PDB entry 3S1Q | X-ray diffraction, 3.30 A resolution | chains B and C of the 12 polymer chains in the assembly

# Chain B
Molecule: DNA-directed RNA polymerase II subunit RPB2
From: Saccharomyces cerevisiae
Notes: EC 2.7.7.6
UniProtKB: P08518 (RPB2_YEAST); residues 1-1224 here = UniProt positions 1-1224
Chain sequence (1224 residues; numbered 1 to 1224; the number before each row is that of its first residue):
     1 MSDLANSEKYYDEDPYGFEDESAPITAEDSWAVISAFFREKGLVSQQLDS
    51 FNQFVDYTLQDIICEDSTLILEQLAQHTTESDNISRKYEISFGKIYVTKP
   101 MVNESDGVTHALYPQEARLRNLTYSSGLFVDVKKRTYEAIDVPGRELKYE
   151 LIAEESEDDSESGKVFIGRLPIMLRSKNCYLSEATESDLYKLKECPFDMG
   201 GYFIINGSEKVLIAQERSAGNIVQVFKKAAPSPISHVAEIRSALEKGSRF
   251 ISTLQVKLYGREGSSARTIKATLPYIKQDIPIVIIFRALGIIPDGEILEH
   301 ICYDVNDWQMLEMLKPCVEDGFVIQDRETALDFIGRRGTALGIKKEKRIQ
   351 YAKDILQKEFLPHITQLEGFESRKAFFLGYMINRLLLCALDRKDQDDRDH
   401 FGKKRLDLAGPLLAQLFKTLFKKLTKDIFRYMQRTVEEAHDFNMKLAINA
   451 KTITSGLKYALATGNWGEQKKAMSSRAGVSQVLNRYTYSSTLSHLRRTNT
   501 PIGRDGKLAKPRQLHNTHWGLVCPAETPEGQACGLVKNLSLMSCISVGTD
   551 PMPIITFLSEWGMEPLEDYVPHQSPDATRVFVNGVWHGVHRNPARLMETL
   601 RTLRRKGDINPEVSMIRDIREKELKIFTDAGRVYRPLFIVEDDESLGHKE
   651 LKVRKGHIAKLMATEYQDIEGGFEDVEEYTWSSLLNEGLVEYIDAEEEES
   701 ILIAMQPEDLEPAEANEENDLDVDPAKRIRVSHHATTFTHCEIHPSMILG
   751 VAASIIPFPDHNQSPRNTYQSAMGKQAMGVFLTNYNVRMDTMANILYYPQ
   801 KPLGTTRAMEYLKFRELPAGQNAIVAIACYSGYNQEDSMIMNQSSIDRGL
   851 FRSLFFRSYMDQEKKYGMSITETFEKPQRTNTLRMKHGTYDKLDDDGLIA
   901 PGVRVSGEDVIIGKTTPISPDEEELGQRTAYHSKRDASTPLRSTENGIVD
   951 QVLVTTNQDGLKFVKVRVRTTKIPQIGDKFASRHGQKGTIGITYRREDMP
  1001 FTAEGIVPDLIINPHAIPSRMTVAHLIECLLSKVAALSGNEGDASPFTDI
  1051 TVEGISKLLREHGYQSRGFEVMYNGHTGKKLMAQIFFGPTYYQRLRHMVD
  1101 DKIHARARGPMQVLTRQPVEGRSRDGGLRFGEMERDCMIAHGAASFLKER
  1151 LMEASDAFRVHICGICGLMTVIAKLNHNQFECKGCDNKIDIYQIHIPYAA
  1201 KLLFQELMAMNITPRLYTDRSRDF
Not modelled in the structure: 1-19, 71-88, 142-163, 336-344, 438-445, 503-508, 669-677, 716-721, 920-932
Bound ions: Zn2+: Cys1163, Cys1166, Cys1182, Cys1185
Residues lining bound ligands: ATP (adenosine-5'-triphosphate): Arg766, Asp837, Lys987, Arg1020

# Chain C
Molecule: DNA-directed RNA polymerase II subunit RPB3
From: Saccharomyces cerevisiae
UniProtKB: P16370 (RPB3_YEAST); numbering as in UniProt (aligned over 1-318)
Chain sequence (318 residues; numbered 1 to 318; the number before each row is that of its first residue):
     1 MSEEGPQVKIREASKDNVDFILSNVDLAMANSLRRVMIAEIPTLAIDSVE
    51 VETNTTVLADEFIAHRLGLIPLQSMDIEQLEYSRDCFCEDHCDKCSVVLT
   101 LQAFGESESTTNVYSKDLVIVSNLMGRNIGHPIIQDKEGNGVLICKLRKG
   151 QELKLTCVAKKGIAKEHAKWGPAAAIEFEYDPWNKLKHTDYWYEQDSAKE
   201 WPQSKNCEYEDPPNEGDPFDYKAQADTFYMNVESVGSIPVDQVVVRGIDT
   251 LQKKVASILLALTQMDQDKVNFASGDNNTASNMLGSNEDVMMTGAEQDPY
   301 SNASQMGNTGSGGYDNAW
Not modelled in the structure: 1-2, 269-318
Bound ions: Zn2+: Cys86, Cys88, Cys92, Cys95
Curated features (UniProtKB/Swiss-Prot):
  - binding site (Zn(2+)): Cys86, Cys88, Cys92, Cys95
  - modified residue: Ser2 (N-acetylserine)
  - natural variant: Ala30 (A30D: In mutant RPB3-1)
  - mutagenesis: Lys9 (K9E: Transcript termination readthrough)

# Chain B / chain C interface
Contacting residue pairs - 81 pairs, chain B then chain C:
  Asn786(B) with Val57(C)
  Tyr797(B) with Glu61(C); Phe62(C), hydrophobic
  Tyr798(B) with Phe62(C), hydrophobic; His65(C); Arg66(C), hydrogen bond
  Ser844(B) with Ala168(C)
  Asp847(B) with His65(C); His167(C), hydrogen bond (backbone-side chain); Ala168(C), hydrogen bond (side chain-backbone)
  Arg848(B) with His65(C); Ala168(C)
  Gly849(B) with His65(C)
  Arg852(B) with His65(C), hydrogen bond; His167(C)
  Leu854(B) with Ala59(C), hydrophobic
  Arg969(B) with Ala59(C); Asp60(C), salt bridge; Glu61(C), salt bridge
  Thr971(B) with Glu61(C), hydrogen bond
  Arg995(B) with Lys165(C)
  Arg996(B) with Ile38(C); Ala173(C); Ala174(C), hydrogen bond (side chain-backbone)
  Glu997(B) with Arg34(C), hydrogen bond (backbone-side chain); Arg35(C); Ile38(C); Ala39(C)
  Asp998(B) with Arg35(C), salt bridge
  Phe1001(B) with Arg34(C); Phe178(C), hydrophobic
  Ala1003(B) with Glu177(C); Phe178(C), hydrogen bond (backbone-backbone); Glu179(C)
  Glu1004(B) with Glu177(C)
  Gly1005(B) with Ala175(C); Ile176(C)
  Arg1060(B) with Lys199(C), hydrogen bond (side chain-backbone); Glu200(C); Pro202(C)
  Gly1063(B) with Pro202(C)
  Tyr1064(B) with Pro202(C)
  Gln1065(B) with Glu200(C); Trp201(C); Pro202(C)
  Arg1067(B) with Glu194(C), salt bridge
  Phe1069(B) with Trp192(C); Trp201(C), hydrophobic
  Val1071(B) with Tyr191(C), hydrophobic
  Tyr1073(B) with Phe178(C); Glu179(C); Tyr180(C), hydrophobic
  Gly1075(B) with Asn31(C); Arg34(C); Arg35(C), hydrogen bond (backbone-side chain)
  His1076(B) with Asn31(C), hydrogen bond (backbone-side chain); Arg35(C)
  Thr1077(B) with Leu27(C); Asn31(C)
  Gly1078(B) with Leu27(C); Asn31(C), hydrogen bond (backbone-side chain); Phe178(C); Tyr180(C)
  Lys1079(B) with Leu27(C); Tyr180(C); His188(C)
  Lys1080(B) with Tyr180(C), hydrogen bond (backbone-side chain); Asp181(C), hydrogen bond (side chain-backbone); His188(C); Thr189(C); Tyr191(C)
  Leu1081(B) with Thr189(C), hydrogen bond (backbone-side chain)
  Met1082(B) with Lys187(C); His188(C); Thr189(C), hydrogen bond (backbone-side chain); Asp190(C), hydrogen bond (backbone-backbone)
  Gln1084(B) with Thr189(C), hydrogen bond; Asp190(C), hydrogen bond (side chain-backbone); Tyr191(C); Trp192(C), hydrogen bond (side chain-backbone); Trp201(C)
Also at the interface, not in a pair above, chain B (40 interface residues in all): Tyr785, Thr970, Glu1070, Asn1074
Also at the interface, not in a pair above, chain C (38 interface residues in all): Leu69, Asn184

# Overview
40 residues of chain B and 38 residues of chain C are in contact; the contacts include 20 hydrogen bonds and 4
salt bridges. Polar pairs include Arg969(B)-Asp60(C), Arg969(B)-Glu61(C) and Asp998(B)-Arg35(C). Bound to
chain B: ATP.
Here chain B is DNA-directed RNA polymerase II subunit RPB2 and chain C is DNA-directed RNA polymerase II
subunit RPB3, both from Saccharomyces cerevisiae. Entry 3S1Q (RNA Polymerase II Initiation Complex with a 5-nt
3'-deoxy RNA soaked with ATP) was determined by X-ray diffraction (same publication as 3RZD, 3RZO, 3S14, 3S15,
3S16, 3S17 and 5 further entries).
